PDB entry 5U5C | X-ray diffraction, 2.10 A resolution | chains B and C of the 4 polymer chains in the assembly

# Chain B (and C)
Name: Designed tetrameric coiled coil peptide with one terpyridine side chain
Notes: chain C of this document is another copy of the same molecule, construct and numbering; everything in this record applies to it too
Sequence (30 residues; row label = number of the first residue in the row; numbering starts at 0):
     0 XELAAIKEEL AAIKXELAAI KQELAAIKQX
Modified residues: ACE (acetyl group) at position 0; 7WJ ((2S)-2-amino-4-[([1~2~,2~2~:2~6~,3~2~-terpyridine]-2~4~-carbonyl)amino]butanoic acid) at position 14; NH2 (amino group) at position 29
Bound ions: Cu ion: 7WJ_14 (shared with Glu7(C) of chain C)

# Interface between chain B and chain C
Pairs across the interface (32):
  Glu1(B) with Leu2(C); Ala3(C); Lys6(C), salt bridge
  Ala4(B) with Lys6(C)
  Ile5(B) with Leu2(C); Ile5(C), hydrophobic; Leu9(C), hydrophobic
  Glu8(B) with Lys6(C); Leu9(C); Ala10(C); Lys13(C), salt bridge
  Leu9(B) with Leu9(C), hydrophobic
  Ala11(B) with Lys13(C)
  Ile12(B) with Leu9(C); Ile12(C), hydrophobic; Leu16(C), hydrophobic
  Glu15(B) with Leu16(C); Ala17(C); Lys20(C), salt bridge
  Leu16(B) with Leu16(C), hydrophobic
  Ala18(B) with Lys20(C)
  Ile19(B) with Leu16(C); Ile19(C), hydrophobic; Lys20(C); Leu23(C), hydrophobic
  Glu22(B) with Leu23(C); Ala24(C); Lys27(C), salt bridge
  Leu23(B) with Leu23(C), hydrophobic
  Ala25(B) with Lys27(C)
  Ile26(B) with Leu23(C); Lys27(C)
Other interface residues (no listed pair), chain C (16 interface residues in all): Ile26

# Summary
15 residues of chain B face 16 of chain C across their interface; the contacts include 4 salt bridges. Among
the polar pairs are Glu1(B)-Lys6(C), Glu8(B)-Lys13(C) and Glu15(B)-Lys20(C).
Chain B and chain C are both Designed tetrameric coiled coil peptide with one terpyridine side chain; the
structure, Coiled Coil Peptide Metal Coordination Framework: Tetramer Fold, was determined by X-ray
diffraction, deposited together with 5U59, 5U5A and 5U5B.
